PDB entry 8CF1 | electron microscopy, 1.82 A resolution | chains A and N of the 10 polymer chains in the assembly

Chain A:
Molecule: 16S rRNA
Organism: Escherichia coli BW25113
Sequence (1540 nucleotides; numbered 1 to 1540; the number before each row is that of its first residue):
     1 AAAUUGAAGAGUUUGAUCAUGGCUCAGAUUGAACGCUGGCGGCAGGCCUA
    51 ACACAUGCAAGUCGAACGGUAACAGGAAGAAGCUUGCUUCUUUGCUGACG
   101 AGUGGCGGACGGGUGAGUAAUGUCUGGGAAACUGCCUGAUGGAGGGGGAU
   151 AACUACUGGAAACGGUAGCUAAUACCGCAUAACGUCGCAAGACCAAAGAG
   201 GGGGACCUUCGGGCCUCUUGCCAUCGGAUGUGCCCAGAUGGGAUUAGCUA
   251 GUAGGUGGGGUAACGGCUCACCUAGGCGACGAUCCCUAGCUGGUCUGAGA
   301 GGAUGACCAGCCACACUGGAACUGAGACACGGUCCAGACUCCUACGGGAG
   351 GCAGCAGUGGGGAAUAUUGCACAAUGGGCGCAAGCCUGAUGCAGCCAUGC
   401 CGCGUGUAUGAAGAAGCCCUUCGGGUUGUAAAGUACUUUCAGCGGGGAGG
   451 AAGGGAGUAAAGUUAAUACCUUUGCUCAUUGACGUUACCCGCAGAAGAAG
   501 CACCGGCUAACUCCGUGCCAGCAGCCXCGGUAAUACGGAGGGUGCAAGCG
   551 UUAAUCGGAAUUACUGGGCGUAAAGCGCACGCAGGCGGUUUGUUAAGUCA
   601 GAUGUGAAAUCCCCGGGCUCAACCUGGGAACUGCAUCUGAUACUGGCAAG
   651 CUUGAGUCUCGUAGAGGGGGGUAGAAUUCCAGGUGUAGCGGUGAAAUGCG
   701 UAGAGAUCUGGAGGAAUACCGGUGGCGAAGGCGGCCCCCUGGACGAAGAC
   751 UGACGCUCAGGUGCGAAAGCGUGGGGAGCAAACAGGAUUAGAUACCCUGG
   801 UAGUCCACGCCGUAAACGAUGUCGACUUGGAGGUUGUGCCCUUGAGGCGU
   851 GGCUUCCGGAGCUAACGCGUUAAGUCGACCGCCUGGGGAGUACGGCCGCA
   901 AGGUUAAAACUCAAAUGAAUUGACGGGGGCCCGCACAAGCGGUGGAGCAU
   951 GUGGUUUAAUUCGAUGXAACGCGAAGAACCUUACCUGGUCUUGACAUCCA
  1001 CGGAAGUUUUCAGAGAUGAGAAUGUGCCUUCGGGAACCGUGAGACAGGUG
  1051 CUGCAUGGCUGUCGUCAGCUCGUGUUGUGAAAUGUUGGGUUAAGUCCCGC
  1101 AACGAGCGCAACCCUUAUCCUUUGUUGCCAGCGGUCCGGCCGGGAACUCA
  1151 AAGGAGACUGCCAGUGAUAAACUGGAGGAAGGUGGGGAUGACGUCAAGUC
  1201 AUCAUGGCCCUUACGACCAGGGCUACACACGUGCUACAAUGGCGCAUACA
  1251 AAGAGAAGCGACCUCGCGAGAGCAAGCGGACCUCAUAAAGUGCGUCGUAG
  1301 UCCGGAUUGGAGUCUGCAACUCGACUCCAUGAAGUCGGAAUCGCUAGUAA
  1351 UCGUGGAUCAGAAUGCCACGGUGAAUACGUUCCCGGGCCUUGUACACACC
  1401 GCCCGUXACACCAUGGGAGUGGGUUGCAAAAGAAGUAGGUAGCUUAACCU
  1451 UCGGGAGGGCGCUUACCACUUUGUGAUUCAUGACUGGGGUGAAGUCGUAA
  1501 CAAGGUAACCGUAGGGGAACCUGCGGUUGGAUCACCUCCU
Unresolved in the structure: 1-918, 1404-1540
Modified residues: PSU (pseudouridine-5'-monophosphate) at position 516, G7M (N7-methyl-guanosine-5'-monophosphate) at position 527, 2MG (2N-methylguanosine-5'-monophosphate) at position 966, 5MC (5-methylcytidine-5'-monophosphate) at position 967, 2MG (2N-methylguanosine-5'-monophosphate) at position 1207, 4OC (4n,o2'-methylcytidine-5'-monophosphate) at position 1402, 5MC (5-methylcytidine-5'-monophosphate) at position 1407, UR3 (3-methyluridine-5'-monophoshate) at position 1498, 2MG (2N-methylguanosine-5'-monophosphate) at position 1516, MA6 (6N-dimethyladenosine-5'-monophoshate) at position 1518, MA6 (6N-dimethyladenosine-5'-monophoshate) at position 1519
Bound ions: K+ site 1: G925, G927, U1390, U1391; Mg2+ site 1 near C934 (its only coordinating residue here); Mg2+ site 2 near A937 (its only coordinating residue here); K+ site 2: U943, G944; K+ site 3: U943, G944, G945; Mg2+ site 3: G944, G945; Mg2+ site 4: A964, U1199; K+ site 4: G971, G1233, U1364; Mg2+ site 5 near C972 (its only coordinating residue here); K+ site 5: G976, C1359, G1361, A1362; Mg2+ site 6: C979, C980, U981, G1222; Mg2+ site 7 near C980 (its only coordinating residue here); 7 more K+ sites not listed; 12 more Mg2+ sites not listed
Ligand contacts: tetracycline (TAC): U965, 2MG_966, G1053, C1054, C1195, A1196, A1197, G1198
Reported in the primary citation:
  - binding site for tetracycline: C1054
  - Mg2+ coordination through a water molecule: U965, 2MG_966

Chain N:
Name: Small ribosomal subunit protein uS14
Organism: Escherichia coli BW25113
Reference sequence: P0AG59 (RS14_ECOLI); residue numbers follow UniProt; this construct covers 1-101
Amino-acid sequence (101 residues; each row starts with the number of its first residue):
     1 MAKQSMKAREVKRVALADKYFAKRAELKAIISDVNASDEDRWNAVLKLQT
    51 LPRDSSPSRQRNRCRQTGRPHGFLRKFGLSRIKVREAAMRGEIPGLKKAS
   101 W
Unresolved in the structure: 1

How chain A and chain N interact:
Residue-residue contacts (87):
  G973(A) / Arg-69(N)  hydrogen bond to the sugar
  G973(A) / Arg-81(N)  hydrogen bond to the phosphate
  A974(A) / Arg-69(N)  salt bridge to the phosphate
  A974(A) / His-71(N)  hydrogen bond to the sugar
  A974(A) / Gly-72(N)  phosphate contact
  A974(A) / Arg-81(N)  salt bridge to the phosphate
  A975(A) / Gly-72(N)  sugar contact
  G976(A) / His-71(N)  salt bridge to the phosphate
  G976(A) / Gly-72(N)  hydrogen bond to the phosphate
  A977(A) / Arg-61(N)  salt bridge to the phosphate
  A977(A) / His-71(N)  salt bridge to the phosphate
  C979(A) / Arg-53(N)  sugar contact
  C979(A) / Ser-58(N)  hydrogen bond to the base
  C979(A) / Arg-59(N)  hydrogen bond to the base
  C980(A) / Arg-13(N)  hydrogen bond to the phosphate
  C980(A) / Ser-58(N)  base contact
  C980(A) / Arg-59(N)  hydrogen bond to the sugar
  U981(A) / Met-6(N)  phosphate contact
  U981(A) / Arg-9(N)  salt bridge to the phosphate
  U981(A) / Arg-13(N)  salt bridge to the phosphate
  U981(A) / Arg-61(N)  hydrogen bond to the sugar
  U981(A) / Arg-63(N)  hydrogen bond to the phosphate
  U981(A) / Pro-70(N)  sugar contact
  U982(A) / Met-6(N)  phosphate contact
  U982(A) / Arg-63(N)  salt bridge to the phosphate
  U982(A) / Pro-70(N)  phosphate contact
  A983(A) / Met-6(N)  phosphate contact
  A983(A) / Arg-9(N)  salt bridge to the phosphate
  A994(A) / Ser-5(N)  base contact
  A994(A) / Ala-8(N)  sugar contact
  C995(A) / Gln-4(N)  sugar contact
  C995(A) / Ala-8(N)  sugar contact
  U1007(A) / Lys-19(N)  salt bridge to the phosphate
  U1008(A) / Lys-19(N)  salt bridge to the phosphate
  G1047(A) / Gln-4(N)  phosphate contact
  G1048(A) / Lys-3(N)  phosphate contact
  G1048(A) / Gln-4(N)  hydrogen bond to the phosphate
  U1049(A) / Lys-3(N)  phosphate contact
  C1059(A) / Arg-85(N)  hydrogen bond to the phosphate
  U1060(A) / Arg-85(N)  salt bridge to the phosphate
  C1114(A) / Ser-100(N)  hydrogen bond to the sugar
  U1115(A) / Ser-100(N)  sugar contact
  U1115(A) / Trp-101(N)  hydrogen bond to the sugar
  G1186(A) / Trp-101(N)  hydrogen bond to the base
  G1187(A) / Ser-100(N)  hydrogen bond to the base
  G1187(A) / Trp-101(N)  sugar contact
  A1188(A) / Lys-98(N)  hydrogen bond to the phosphate
  A1188(A) / Ser-100(N)  sugar contact
  U1189(A) / Lys-98(N)  salt bridge to the phosphate
  U1202(A) / Ala-2(N)  phosphate contact
  U1202(A) / Thr-67(N)  hydrogen bond to the sugar
  U1202(A) / Arg-69(N)  hydrogen bond to the sugar
  U1202(A) / Ile-82(N)  base contact
  U1202(A) / Lys-83(N)  base contact
  C1203(A) / Ala-2(N)  hydrogen bond to the phosphate
  C1203(A) / Thr-67(N)  sugar contact
  C1203(A) / Lys-83(N)  sugar contact
  A1216(A) / Lys-3(N)  salt bridge to the phosphate
  A1216(A) / Ser-5(N)  hydrogen bond to the phosphate
  C1217(A) / Ser-5(N)  phosphate contact
  C1217(A) / Arg-9(N)  salt bridge to the phosphate
  A1219(A) / Arg-53(N)  phosphate contact
  G1220(A) / Arg-53(N)  salt bridge to the phosphate
  A1257(A) / Asp-18(N)  base contact
  A1257(A) / Phe-21(N)  base contact
  G1272(A) / Val-34(N)  sugar contact
  G1316(A) / Lys-28(N)  salt bridge to the phosphate
  G1316(A) / Ser-56(N)  hydrogen bond to the phosphate
  G1316(A) / Ser-58(N)  sugar contact
  C1317(A) / Arg-24(N)  salt bridge to the phosphate
  C1317(A) / Lys-28(N)  salt bridge to the phosphate
  C1317(A) / Leu-48(N)  sugar contact
  C1317(A) / Gln-49(N)  hydrogen bond to the sugar
  C1317(A) / Arg-53(N)  hydrogen bond to the base
  C1317(A) / Ser-56(N)  hydrogen bond to the phosphate
  C1317(A) / Pro-57(N)  phosphate contact
  A1357(A) / Leu-74(N)  sugar contact
  U1358(A) / Phe-73(N)  sugar contact
  U1358(A) / Leu-74(N)  phosphate contact
  U1358(A) / Arg-75(N)  hydrogen bond to the phosphate
  C1359(A) / Asn-62(N)  hydrogen bond to the phosphate
  C1359(A) / Phe-73(N)  phosphate contact
  C1359(A) / Arg-75(N)  salt bridge to the phosphate
  A1360(A) / Ser-58(N)  base contact
  A1360(A) / Arg-75(N)  salt bridge to the phosphate
  A1368(A) / Trp-101(N)  phosphate contact
  C1369(A) / Trp-101(N)  hydrogen bond to the phosphate
Interface residues without a listed pair, chain A (43 interface residues in all): G1058, C1218
Interface residues without a listed pair, chain N (43 interface residues in all): Glu-10, Ser-32, Asp-54, Glu-86

Summary:
The chain A/chain N interface involves 43 residues from each chain; the contacts include 28 hydrogen bonds and
21 salt bridges. Polar pairs include C979(A)/Ser-58(N), C979(A)/Arg-59(N) and G1186(A)/Trp-101(N). Bound to
chain A: tetracycline. The paper reports a binding site for tetracycline at C1054(A); water-mediated Mg2+
coordination by U965(A) and 2MG_966(A).
Here chain A is 16S rRNA and chain N is Small ribosomal subunit protein uS14, both from Escherichia coli
BW25113. Entry 8CF1 (Tetracycline bound to the 30S head) was determined by electron microscopy (same
publication as 8CA7, 8CAI, 8CEP, 8CF8, 8CGI, 8CGJ, 8CGR and 8CGU).
